Entry 8CLS (electron microscopy, 4.00 A resolution); this record covers chains B and C of the 8 polymer chains in the assembly.

# Chain B
Protein: Insulin-like receptor
Source organism: Drosophila melanogaster
Notes: EC 2.7.10.1
UniProt: P09208 (INSR_DROME); numbering as in UniProt (aligned over 264-1310)
Amino-acid sequence (1068 residues; row label = number of the first residue in the row):
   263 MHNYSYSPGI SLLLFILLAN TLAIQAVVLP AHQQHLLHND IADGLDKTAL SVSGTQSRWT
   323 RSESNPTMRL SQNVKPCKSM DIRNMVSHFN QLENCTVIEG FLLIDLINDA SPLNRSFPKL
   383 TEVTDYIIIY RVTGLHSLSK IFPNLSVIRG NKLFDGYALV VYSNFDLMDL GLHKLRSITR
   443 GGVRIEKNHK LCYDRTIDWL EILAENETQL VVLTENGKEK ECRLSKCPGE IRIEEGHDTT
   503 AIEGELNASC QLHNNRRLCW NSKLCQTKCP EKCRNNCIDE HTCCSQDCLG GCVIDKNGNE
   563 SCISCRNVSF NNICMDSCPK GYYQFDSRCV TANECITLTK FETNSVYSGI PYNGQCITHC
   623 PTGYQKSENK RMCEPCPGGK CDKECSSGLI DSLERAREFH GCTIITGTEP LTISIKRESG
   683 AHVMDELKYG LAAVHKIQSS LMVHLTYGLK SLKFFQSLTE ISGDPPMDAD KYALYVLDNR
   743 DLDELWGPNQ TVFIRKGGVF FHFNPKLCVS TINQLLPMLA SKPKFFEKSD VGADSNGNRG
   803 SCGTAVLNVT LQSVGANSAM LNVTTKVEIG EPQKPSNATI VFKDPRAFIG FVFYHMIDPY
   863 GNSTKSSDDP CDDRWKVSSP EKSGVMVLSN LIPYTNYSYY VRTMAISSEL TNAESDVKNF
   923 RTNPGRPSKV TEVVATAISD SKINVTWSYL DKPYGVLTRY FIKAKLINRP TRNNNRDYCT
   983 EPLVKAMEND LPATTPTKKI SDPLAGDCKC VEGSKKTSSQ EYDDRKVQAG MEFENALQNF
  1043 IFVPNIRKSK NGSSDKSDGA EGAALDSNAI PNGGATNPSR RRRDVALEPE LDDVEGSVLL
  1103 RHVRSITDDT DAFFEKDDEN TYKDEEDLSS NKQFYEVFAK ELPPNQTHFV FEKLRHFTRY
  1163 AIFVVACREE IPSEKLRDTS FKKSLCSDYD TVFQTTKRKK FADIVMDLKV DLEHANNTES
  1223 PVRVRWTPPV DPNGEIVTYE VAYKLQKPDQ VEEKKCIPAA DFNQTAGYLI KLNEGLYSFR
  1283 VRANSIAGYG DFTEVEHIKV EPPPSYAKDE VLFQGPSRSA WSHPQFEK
Unresolved in the structure: 263-334, 495-510, 987-1022, 1047-1117, 1311-1330
Sequence notes: initiating methionine (263); expression tag (1311-1330)
Disulfide bonds: C339-C357, C489-C521, C512-C527, C546-C554, C550-C564, C567-C576, C580-C591, C597-C618, C622-C635, C638-C643, C647-C664, C770-C804, C981-C1258, C1169-C1188
UniProt features mapped onto this chain:
  - glycosylation (N-linked (GlcNAc...) asparagine): N265, N356, N376, N406, N468, N509, N561, N569, N751, N810, N824, N839, N864, N898, N946, N1053, N1147, N1218, N1265
From the paper describing this entry:
  - contacts within the chain: F1035-L1039
  - post-translational modification sites: N606
  - self-association interface (contacts with another copy of this molecule): K1257
  - mutagenesis - V811D, Y902C: decreased stability (proposed by the authors, not directly observed)

# Chain C
Protein: Probable insulin-like peptide 5 A chain
UniProt: Q7KUD5 (INSL5_DROME); residues 1-25 here correspond to UniProt positions 84-108 (UniProt number = residue number + 83)
Amino-acid sequence (25 residues; each row starts with the number of its first residue):
     1 DFRGVVDSCC RNSCSFSTLR AYCDS
Unresolved in the structure: 25
Sequence notes: conflict N12 (Lys95 in Q7KUD5)
Disulfide bonds: C9-C14

# Interface between chain B and chain C
Residue-residue contacts (12; chain B residue first):
  T605(B) - F2(C)
  N606(B) - R3(C)  hydrogen bond (side chain-backbone)
  E656(B) - R3(C)
  E656(B) - T18(C)
  R659(B) - F2(C)
  R659(B) - R3(C)
  R659(B) - G4(C)
  R659(B) - D7(C)  salt bridge
  R659(B) - S8(C)
  E660(B) - R3(C)  salt bridge
  H662(B) - D1(C)  salt bridge
  Y691(B) - F2(C)
Other interface residues (no listed pair), chain B (8 interface residues in all): E688
Other interface residues (no listed pair), chain C (8 interface residues in all): N12
The authors on this interface:
  - residue pairs: N606(B)-R3(C) (hydrogen bond), E660(B)-R3(C) (hydrogen bond)

# Summary
Chain B and chain C each contribute 8 residues to their interface; the contacts include 1 hydrogen bond and 3
salt bridges. Among the polar pairs are R659(B)-D7(C), E660(B)-R3(C) and H662(B)-D1(C). The paper describes
hydrogen bonds between N606(B) and R3(C) and E660(B) and R3(C). From the paper: V811D and Y902C of chain B
reduce stability; a modification site at N606(B).
Chain B is Insulin-like receptor (Drosophila melanogaster) and chain C is Probable insulin-like peptide 5 A
chain; the structure, Drosophila melanogaster insulin receptor ectodomain in complex with DILP5, was
determined by electron microscopy.
